7VWY - chains D and 1 of the 9 polymer chains in the assembly; structure by electron microscopy, 4.57 A resolution (low resolution: residue-level contacts below are approximate; hydrogen-bond / salt-bridge calls are withheld).

Chain D:
Name: DNA-directed RNA polymerase subunit beta'
From: Escherichia coli K-12
Notes: EC 2.7.7.6
UniProt: P0A8T7 (RPOC_ECOLI); residues 1-1407 here = UniProt positions 1-1407
Chain sequence (1407 residues; row label = number of the first residue in the row):
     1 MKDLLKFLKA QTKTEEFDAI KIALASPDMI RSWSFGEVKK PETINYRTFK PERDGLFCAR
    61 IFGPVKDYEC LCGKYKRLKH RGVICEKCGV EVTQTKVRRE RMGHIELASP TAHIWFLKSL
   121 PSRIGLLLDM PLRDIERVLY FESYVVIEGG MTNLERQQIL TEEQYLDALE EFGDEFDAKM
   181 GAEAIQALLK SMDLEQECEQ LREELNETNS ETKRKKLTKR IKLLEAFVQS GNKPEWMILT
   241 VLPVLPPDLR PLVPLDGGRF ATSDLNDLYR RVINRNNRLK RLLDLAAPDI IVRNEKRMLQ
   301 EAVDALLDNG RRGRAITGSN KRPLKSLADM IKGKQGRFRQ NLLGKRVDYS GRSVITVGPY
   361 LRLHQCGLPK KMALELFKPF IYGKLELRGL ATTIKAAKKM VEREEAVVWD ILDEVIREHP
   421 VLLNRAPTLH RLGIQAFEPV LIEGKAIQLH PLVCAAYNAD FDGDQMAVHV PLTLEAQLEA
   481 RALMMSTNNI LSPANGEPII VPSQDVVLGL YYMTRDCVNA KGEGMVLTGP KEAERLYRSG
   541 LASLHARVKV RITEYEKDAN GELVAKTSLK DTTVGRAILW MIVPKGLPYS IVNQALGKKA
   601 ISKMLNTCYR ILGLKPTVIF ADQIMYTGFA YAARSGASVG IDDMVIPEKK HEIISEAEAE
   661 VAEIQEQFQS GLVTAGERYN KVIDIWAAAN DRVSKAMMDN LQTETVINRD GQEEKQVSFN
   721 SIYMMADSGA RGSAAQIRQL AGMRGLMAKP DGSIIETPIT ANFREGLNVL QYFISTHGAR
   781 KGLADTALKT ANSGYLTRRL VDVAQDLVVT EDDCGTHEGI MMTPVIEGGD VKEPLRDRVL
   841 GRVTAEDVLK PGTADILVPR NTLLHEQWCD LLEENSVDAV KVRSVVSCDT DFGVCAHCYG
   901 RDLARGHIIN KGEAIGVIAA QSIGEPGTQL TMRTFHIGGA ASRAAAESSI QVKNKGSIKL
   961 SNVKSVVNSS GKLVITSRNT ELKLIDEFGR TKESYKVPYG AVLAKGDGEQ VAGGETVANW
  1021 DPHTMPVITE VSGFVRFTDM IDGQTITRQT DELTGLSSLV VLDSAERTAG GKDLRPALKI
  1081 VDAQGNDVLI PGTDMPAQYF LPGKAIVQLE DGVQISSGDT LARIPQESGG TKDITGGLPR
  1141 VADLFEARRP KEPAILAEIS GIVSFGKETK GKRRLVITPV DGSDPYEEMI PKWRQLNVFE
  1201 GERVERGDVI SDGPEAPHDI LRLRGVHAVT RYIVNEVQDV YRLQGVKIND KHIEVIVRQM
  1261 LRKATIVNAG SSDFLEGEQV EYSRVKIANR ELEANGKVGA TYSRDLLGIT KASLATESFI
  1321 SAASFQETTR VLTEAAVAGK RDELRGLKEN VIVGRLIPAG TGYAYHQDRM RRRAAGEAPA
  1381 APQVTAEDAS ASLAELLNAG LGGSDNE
Not modelled in the structure: 1-14, 933-947, 1127-1136, 1377-1407
Ion coordination: Zn2+ site 1: Cys70, Leu71, Cys72, Cys88; Mg2+: Asp460, Asp462, Asp464; Zn2+ site 2: Cys814, Cys888, Cys895, Cys898
Curated features (UniProtKB/Swiss-Prot):
  - binding site (Zn(2+)): Cys70, Cys72, Cys85, Cys88, Cys814, Cys888, Cys895, Cys898
  - binding site (Mg(2+)): Asp460, Asp462, Asp464
  - modified residue: Lys983 (N6-acetyllysine)
  - mutagenesis: Gln504 (Q504P: Resistant to antibiotics salinamide A and B), Asn690 (N690D: Resistant to antibiotics salinamide A and B), Met697 (M697V: Resistant to antibiotics salinamide A and B), Ala735 (A735T: Resistant to antibiotics salinamide A and B), Arg738 (R738C/H/P/S: Resistant to antibiotics salinamide A and B), Ala748 (A748E: Resistant to antibiotics salinamide A and B), Pro758 (P758S/T: Resistant to antibiotics salinamide A and B), Phe763 (F763C: Resistant to antibiotics salinamide A and B), Ser775 (S775A: Resistant to antibiotics salinamide A and B), Ala779 (A779T/V: Resistant to antibiotics salinamide A and B), Arg780 (R780C: Resistant to antibiotics salinamide A and B), Gly782 (G782A/C: Resistant to antibiotics salinamide A and B), 1 further mutagenesis entry in UniProt

Chain 1:
Molecule: micF promoter DNA scaffold forward strand
Sequence (70 nucleotides; row label = number of the first residue in the row):
    20 GTATTTGACA GCACTGAATG TCAAAACAAA ACCTTCACTC GCAACTATAA TGGGAGCTGT
    80 CACGGATGCA
Not modelled in the structure: 20-24

Interface between chain D and chain 1:
Pairs across the interface - 11 pairs, chain D then chain 1:
  Tyr46(D) - DG60(1)
  Pro131(D) - DC88(1)
  Arg133(D) - DC88(1)
  Arg133(D) - DA89(1)
  Arg314(D) - DC76(1)
  Lys321(D) - DG75(1)
  Asp1143(D) - DG83(1)
  Arg1148(D) - DG83(1)
  Arg1148(D) - DG84(1)
  Lys1311(D) - DG84(1)
  Lys1311(D) - DA85(1)
Other interface residues (no listed pair), chain D (12 interface residues in all): Arg47, Arg77, Leu120, Leu132
Other interface residues (no listed pair), chain 1 (11 interface residues in all): DC51, DT86, DG87

Summary:
Chain D and chain 1 form an interface of 12 and 11 residues respectively. Cys70(D), Leu71(D), Cys72(D) and
Cys88(D) form the Zn2+ site 1. UniProt lists 8 Zn2+-binding residues, 3 Mg2+-binding residues and 13
mutagenesis sites on chain D.
Chain D is DNA-directed RNA polymerase subunit beta' (Escherichia coli K-12) and chain 1 is micF promoter DNA
scaffold forward strand; the structure, Cryo-EM structure of Rob-dependent transcription activation complex in
a unique conformation, was determined by electron microscopy together with 7VWZ from the same study.
